PDB entry 5LRJ | X-ray diffraction, 2.20 A resolution | chains A and F

# Chain A
Molecule: Carboxypeptidase B
Organism: Sus scrofa
Notes: EC 3.4.17.2
UniProt: P09955 (CBPB1_PIG); the construct lacks a stretch of the UniProt sequence, so the offset changes along the chain: 4-188 = UniProt 111-295; 189-308 = UniProt 297-416
Amino-acid sequence (306 residues; each row starts with the number of its first residue):
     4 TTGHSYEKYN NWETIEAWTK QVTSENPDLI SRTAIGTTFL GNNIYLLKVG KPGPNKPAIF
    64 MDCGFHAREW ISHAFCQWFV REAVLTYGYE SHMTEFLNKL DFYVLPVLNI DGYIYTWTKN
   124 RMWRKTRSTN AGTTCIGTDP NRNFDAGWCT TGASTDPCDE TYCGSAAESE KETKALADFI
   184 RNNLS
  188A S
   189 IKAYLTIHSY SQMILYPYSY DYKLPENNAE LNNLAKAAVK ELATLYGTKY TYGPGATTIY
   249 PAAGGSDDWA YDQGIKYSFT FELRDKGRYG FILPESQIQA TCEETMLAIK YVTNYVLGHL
Not modelled in the structure: 4-5
Disulfides: Cys-66/Cys-79, Cys-138/Cys-161, Cys-152/Cys-166
Metal / ion sites: Zn2+: His-69, Glu-72, His-196
Reported in the primary citation:
  - binding site for Anabaenopeptin C (chain F): Arg-71, Met-125, Arg-127, Asn-144, Arg-145, Glu-163, Tyr-198, Ser-207, Tyr-248, Asp-255, Glu-270, Phe-279
  - specificity-determining residues: Ser-207, Gly-243, Asp-255 (proposed by the authors, not directly observed)

# Chain F
Molecule: Anabaenopeptin C
Organism: Planktothrix rubescens
Amino-acid sequence (6 residues; row label = number of the first residue in the row):
     1 XKVXAF
Glycans and other covalent adducts: covalent link Lys-2/Phe-6
Modified positions: 73P ((2S)-6-azanyl-2-(carboxyamino)hexanoic acid) at position 1, 73O ((2S)-2-azanyl-4-(4-hydroxyphenyl)butanoic acid) at position 4; Lys-2 (D-lysine; DLY); Ala-5 (N-methyl-L-alanine; MAA)

# Chain A / chain F interface
Contacting residue pairs - 28 pairs, chain A then chain F:
  His-69(A) with 73P_1(F), hydrogen bond (side chain-backbone)
  Arg-71(A) with Lys-2(F), hydrogen bond (side chain-backbone); 73O_4(F)
  Glu-72(A) with 73P_1(F); Lys-2(F)
  Met-125(A) with 73O_4(F)
  Arg-127(A) with 73P_1(F), hydrogen bond (side chain-backbone); Lys-2(F), hydrogen bond (side chain-backbone); Val-3(F)
  Asn-144(A) with 73P_1(F)
  Arg-145(A) with 73P_1(F); Val-3(F)
  Glu-163(A) with Val-3(F); 73O_4(F), hydrogen bond (side chain-backbone)
  Thr-164(A) with Val-3(F)
  Ser-197(A) with Lys-2(F)
  Tyr-198(A) with Lys-2(F)
  Ser-199(A) with Lys-2(F)
  Ser-207(A) with 73P_1(F)
  Tyr-248(A) with 73P_1(F), hydrogen bond (side chain-backbone); Lys-2(F), hydrogen bond (side chain-backbone); Val-3(F), hydrogen bond (side chain-backbone); Phe-6(F), hydrophobic
  Asp-255(A) with 73P_1(F)
  Thr-268(A) with 73P_1(F)
  Glu-270(A) with 73P_1(F), hydrogen bond (side chain-backbone); Lys-2(F)
  Phe-279(A) with Lys-2(F)
Interface residues without a listed pair, chain A (23 interface residues in all): His-196, Leu-203, Ile-247, Ala-250, Gly-253

# In short
The interface between chain A and chain F involves 23 residues on one side and 5 on the other; the contacts
include 9 hydrogen bonds. Polar contacts include His-69(A)/73P_1(F), Arg-71(A)/Lys-2(F) and
Arg-127(A)/73P_1(F). From the paper: a binding site for Anabaenopeptin C (chain F) at Arg-71(A), Met-125(A)
and Arg-127(A) among others; specificity determinants Ser-207(A), Gly-243(A) and Asp-255(A).
Chain A is Carboxypeptidase B (Sus scrofa) and chain F is Anabaenopeptin C (Planktothrix rubescens); the
structure, Crystal structure of the porcine carboxypeptidase B - Anabaenopeptin C complex, was determined by
X-ray diffraction together with 5LRG and 5LRK from the same study.
